Entry 8RTL (X-ray diffraction, 1.89 A resolution); this record covers chains G and H of the 8 polymer chains in the assembly.

[Chain G]
Molecule: Arsenite oxidase subunit AioA
From: Alcaligenes faecalis
Notes: EC 1.20.9.1
Reference sequence: Q7SIF4 (AIOA_ALCFA); residues 4-825 here correspond to UniProt positions 5-826 (UniProt number = residue number + 1)
Chain sequence (823 residues; numbered 3 to 825; the number before each row is that of its first residue):
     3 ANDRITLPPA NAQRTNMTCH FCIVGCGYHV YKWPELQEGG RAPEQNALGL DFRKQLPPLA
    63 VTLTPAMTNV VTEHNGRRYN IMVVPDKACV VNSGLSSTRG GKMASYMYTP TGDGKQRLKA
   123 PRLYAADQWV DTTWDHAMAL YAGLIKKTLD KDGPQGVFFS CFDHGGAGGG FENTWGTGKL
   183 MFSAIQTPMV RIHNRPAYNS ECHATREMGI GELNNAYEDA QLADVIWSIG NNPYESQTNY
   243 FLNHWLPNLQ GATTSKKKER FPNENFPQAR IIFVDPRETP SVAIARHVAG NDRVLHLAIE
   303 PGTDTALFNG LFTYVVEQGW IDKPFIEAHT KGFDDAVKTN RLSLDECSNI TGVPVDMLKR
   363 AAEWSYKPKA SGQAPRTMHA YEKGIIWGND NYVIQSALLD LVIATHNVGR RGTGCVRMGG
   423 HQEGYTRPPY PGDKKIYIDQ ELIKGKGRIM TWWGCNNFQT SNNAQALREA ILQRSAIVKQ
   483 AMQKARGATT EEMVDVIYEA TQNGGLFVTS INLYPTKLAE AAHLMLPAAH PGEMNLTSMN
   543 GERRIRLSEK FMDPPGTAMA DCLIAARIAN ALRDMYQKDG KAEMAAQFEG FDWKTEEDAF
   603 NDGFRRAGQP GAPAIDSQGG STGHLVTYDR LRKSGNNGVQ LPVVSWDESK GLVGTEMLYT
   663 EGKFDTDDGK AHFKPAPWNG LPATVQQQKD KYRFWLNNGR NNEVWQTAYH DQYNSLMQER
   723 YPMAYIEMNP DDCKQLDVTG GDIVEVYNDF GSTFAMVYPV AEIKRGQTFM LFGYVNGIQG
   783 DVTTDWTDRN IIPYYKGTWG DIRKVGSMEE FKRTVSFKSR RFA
Differences from the reference sequence: expression tag (3)
Metal / ion sites: 3Fe-4S cluster Fe: Cys21, Cys24, Cys28; Na+ site 1: Asp129 (shared with 3 residues of chain E); Na+ site 2: Gln467, Ser754, Asp783 (shared with 1 residue of chain E)
Ligand contacts:
  - molybdenum(iv) ion / oxygen atom: Asn196, Glu203, Lys385, Arg419, Gly422, His423, Arg702
  - 3Fe-4S cluster (F3S): Cys21, Phe23, Cys24, Val26, Gly27, Cys28, Tyr30, Ser98, Ser99, Arg101, Gly102, Thr240, Asn241
  - molybdopterin guanosine dinucleotide (MGD; 2-amino-5,6-dimercapto-7-methyl-3,7,8a,9-tetrahydro-8-oxa-1,3,9,10-tetraaza-anthracen-4-one guanosine dinucleotide), molecule 1: Cys24, Arg101, Gly232, Asn233, Asn234, Glu237, Ser238, Gln239, Val276, Asp277, Pro278, Arg279, Thr281, Ile301, Pro303, Gly304, Asp306, Glu384, Lys385, Gly386, Ile387, Gly421, Gly422, His423, Trp697, Asn699, Asn700, Gly701, Arg702, Asn703, Asn704, Val706, Trp707, Gln708, Phe771, Phe774, Tyr796, Lys798
  - molybdopterin guanosine dinucleotide (MGD), molecule 2: Ala169, Gly170, His195, Asn196, Lys385, Trp389, His423, Trp455, Gly456, Cys457, Asn458, Asn459, Thr462, Ile513, Asn514, Leu515, Tyr516, Thr518, Ala530, Ala531, His532, Asp563, Asn700, Gly701, Arg702, Gln708, Thr709, Tyr711, Phe774, Gln781, Gly782, Thr785, Tyr797, Lys798
Curated features (UniProtKB/Swiss-Prot):
  - binding site ([3Fe-4S] cluster): Cys21, Cys24, Cys28
  - binding site (substrate): His195, Glu203, Arg419, His423
  - site: Ser99 (Involved in charge transfer)

[Chain H]
Molecule: Arsenite oxidase subunit AioB
From: Alcaligenes faecalis
Notes: EC 1.20.9.1; engineered mutation(s): C65F-C80G
Reference sequence: Q7SIF3 (AIOB_ALCFA); residues -1 to 133 here correspond to UniProt positions 41-175 (UniProt number = residue number + 42)
Chain sequence (135 residues; numbered -1 to 133; the number before each row is that of its first residue; numbers below 1 keep their minus sign (Ala-1 is residue -1)):
    -1 AGRTTLQYPA TQVSVAKNLK ANEPVSFTYP DTSSPCVAVK LGSPVPGGVG PNNDIVAYSV
    59 LCTHMGFPTS YDKSSKTFKC PGHFTEFDAE KAGQMICGQA TENLPRVLLR YDEASDALTA
   119 VGVDGLIYGR QANVI
Differences from the reference sequence: conflict Phe65 (Cys107 in Q7SIF3), Gly80 (Cys122 in Q7SIF3)
Metal / ion sites: 2Fe-2S cluster Fe: Cys60, His62, Cys78, His81
Ligand contacts: 2Fe-2S cluster (FES): Cys60, His62, Met63, Gly64, Phe65, Cys78, Gly80, His81, Phe82, Thr83
Curated features (UniProtKB/Swiss-Prot):
  - binding site ([2Fe-2S] cluster): Cys60, His62, Cys78, His81

[Interface between chain G and chain H]
Contacting residue pairs (106; chain G residue first):
  Asn4(G) with Asp122(H); Gly123(H); Leu124(H)
  Asp5(G) with Leu4(H); Tyr6(H), hydrogen bond; Leu124(H); Ala130(H); Asn131(H), hydrogen bond (backbone-backbone)
  Arg6(G) with Thr2(H), hydrogen bond (side chain-backbone); Gln129(H); Ala130(H)
  Ile7(G) with Leu124(H), hydrophobic; Gln129(H), hydrogen bond (backbone-side chain)
  Leu9(G) with Gln129(H)
  Arg43(G) with Gln129(H), hydrogen bond; Ala130(H); Val132(H), hydrogen bond (side chain-backbone); Ile133(H), hydrogen bond (side chain-backbone)
  Phe54(G) with Gln129(H)
  Arg55(G) with Ile133(H)
  Lys56(G) with Ile133(H)
  Gln57(G) with Ser31(H); Leu59(H); Tyr126(H), hydrogen bond (side chain-backbone); Gly127(H); Arg128(H), hydrogen bond; Ile133(H)
  Leu58(G) with Tyr126(H); Gly127(H), hydrogen bond (backbone-backbone)
  Pro59(G) with Tyr126(H), hydrogen bond (backbone-side chain)
  Pro60(G) with Met63(H); Gly64(H); Phe65(H), hydrophobic; Tyr126(H)
  Leu61(G) with Met63(H), hydrogen bond (backbone-backbone); Phe65(H), hydrophobic; His81(H); Tyr126(H)
  Ala62(G) with Tyr126(H), hydrogen bond (backbone-side chain)
  Val63(G) with His62(H); Tyr126(H), hydrogen bond (backbone-side chain)
  Thr64(G) with His62(H); Met63(H)
  Thr66(G) with Thr61(H); Thr99(H), hydrogen bond; Glu100(H)
  Pro67(G) with Glu100(H)
  Ala68(G) with Thr99(H); Glu100(H), hydrogen bond (backbone-side chain)
  Leu97(G) with Met63(H), hydrophobic; His81(H)
  Ser98(G) with His62(H), hydrogen bond (backbone-side chain)
  Ser99(G) with Gln97(H)
  Thr100(G) with Met93(H); Gly96(H); Gln97(H), hydrogen bond (backbone-side chain); Ala98(H), hydrogen bond (side chain-backbone); Thr99(H)
  Gly103(G) with Thr99(H)
  Lys104(G) with Thr99(H)
  Tyr236(G) with His81(H), hydrogen bond (side chain-backbone); Phe82(H); Cys95(H), hydrophobic; Gly96(H); Gln97(H), hydrogen bond
  Thr240(G) with Gln97(H)
  Leu244(G) with His81(H)
  Leu248(G) with Phe82(H), hydrophobic
  Ile286(G) with Phe82(H), hydrophobic
  His289(G) with Phe82(H)
  Val290(G) with Phe82(H), hydrophobic
  Asn704(G) with Gly96(H), hydrogen bond (side chain-backbone); Gln97(H), hydrogen bond
  Glu705(G) with Met93(H); Ile94(H); Cys95(H); Gly96(H), hydrogen bond (side chain-backbone)
  Leu718(G) with Asn101(H)
  Glu721(G) with Gln92(H)
  Arg722(G) with Gln92(H); Met93(H), hydrogen bond (side chain-backbone); Ile94(H), hydrogen bond (side chain-backbone)
  Tyr723(G) with Ile94(H)
  Lys814(G) with Lys89(H)
  Arg815(G) with Lys89(H)
  Thr816(G) with Lys89(H); Gln92(H)
  Val817(G) with Lys89(H); Gln92(H)
  Ser818(G) with Asp86(H), hydrogen bond; Gln92(H); Ile94(H)
  Lys820(G) with Ser73(H), hydrogen bond (side chain-backbone); Lys74(H), hydrogen bond (side chain-backbone); Thr75(H); Asp86(H), salt bridge; Glu88(H), salt bridge; Ile94(H)
  Ser821(G) with Ile94(H)
  Arg822(G) with Ile94(H), hydrogen bond (side chain-backbone); Cys95(H), hydrogen bond
  Phe824(G) with Lys77(H); Cys78(H); Phe82(H); Glu84(H)
  Ala825(G) with Lys77(H), hydrogen bond (backbone-side chain)
Interface residues without a listed pair, chain G (53 interface residues in all): Met69, Gly96, Arg101, Tyr760
Interface residues without a listed pair, chain H (47 interface residues in all): Thr3, Pro44, Pro66, Thr83, Ile125

[In short]
Chain G and chain H form an interface of 53 and 47 residues respectively; the contacts include 32 hydrogen
bonds and 2 salt bridges. Among the polar pairs are Lys820(G)-Asp86(H), Lys820(G)-Glu88(H) and
Asp5(G)-Tyr6(H).
Chain G is Arsenite oxidase subunit AioA and chain H is Arsenite oxidase subunit AioB, both from Alcaligenes
faecalis; the structure, Af Aio C65F-C80G, was determined by X-ray diffraction.
